1WS4 - chains B and C of the 8 polymer chains in the assembly; structure by X-ray diffraction, 1.90 A resolution.

== Chain B ==
Molecule: Agglutinin beta-3 chain
Source organism: Artocarpus integer
UniProtKB: P18673 (LEC3_ARTIN); residue numbers follow UniProt; this construct covers 1-20
Chain sequence (20 residues; row label = number of the first residue in the row):
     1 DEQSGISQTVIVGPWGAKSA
Not modelled in the structure: 1-2, 19-20
Differences from the reference sequence: conflict Ser19 (Val in P18673), Ala20 (Ser in P18673)

== Chain C ==
Molecule: Agglutinin alpha chain
Source organism: Artocarpus integer
UniProtKB: P18670 (LECA_ARTIN); numbering as in UniProt (aligned over 1-133)
Chain sequence (133 residues; numbered 1 to 133; the number before each row is that of its first residue):
     1 GKAFDDGAFTGIREINLSYNKETAIGDFQVVYDLNGSPYVGQNHKSFITG
    51 FTPVKISLDFPSEYIMEVSGYTGNVSGYVVVRSLTFKTNKKTYGPYGVTS
   101 GTPFNLPIENGLIVGFKGSIGYWLDYFSMYLSL
Residues lining bound ligands: methyl alpha-D-glucopyranoside (GYP): Gly1, Phe47, Tyr78, Val80, Gly121, Tyr122, Trp123, Asp125
UniProt features mapped onto this chain:
  - region: Val68 to Asn89 (IgA-binding)
  - glycosylation (N-linked (GlcNAc...) asparagine): Asn43, Asn74
  - natural variant: Lys45 (K45L; K45T), Met66 (M66D; M66V)

== How chain B and chain C interact ==
Contacting residue pairs - 18 pairs, chain B then chain C:
  Gln8(B) - Asn110(C)
  Gln8(B) - Leu133(C)
  Thr9(B) - Asn110(C)
  Thr9(B) - Leu133(C)
  Val10(B) - Asn110(C)
  Val10(B) - Leu133(C)  hydrophobic
  Ile11(B) - Ile108(C)
  Ile11(B) - Glu109(C)  hydrogen bond (backbone-backbone)
  Ile11(B) - Asn110(C)  hydrogen bond (backbone-backbone)
  Val12(B) - Pro107(C)
  Val12(B) - Ile108(C)  hydrophobic
  Val12(B) - Leu131(C)  hydrophobic
  Gly13(B) - Pro107(C)  hydrogen bond (backbone-backbone)
  Gly13(B) - Glu109(C)
  Pro14(B) - Pro107(C)
  Pro14(B) - Glu109(C)
  Trp15(B) - Asn105(C)  hydrogen bond (side chain-backbone)
  Trp15(B) - Pro107(C)
Other interface residues (no listed pair), chain C (9 interface residues in all): Leu106, Ser132

== Summary ==
8 residues of chain B and 9 residues of chain C are in contact, with 4 hydrogen bonds. Among the polar pairs
are Trp15(B)-Asn105(C), Ile11(B)-Glu109(C) and Ile11(B)-Asn110(C). Chain C binds methyl
alpha-D-glucopyranoside.
Chain B is Agglutinin beta-3 chain and chain C is Agglutinin alpha chain, both from Artocarpus integer; the
structure, Crystal structure of Jacalin- Me-alpha-Mannose complex: Promiscuity vs Specificity, was determined
by X-ray diffraction (same publication as 1WS5).
